PDB entry 3AZO | X-ray diffraction, 2.00 A resolution | chain A

Chain A:
Protein: Aminopeptidase
From: Streptomyces morookaensis
UniProt: Q2HXD9 (Q2HXD9_STRMO); numbering as in UniProt (aligned over 1-662)
Chain sequence (662 residues; row label = number of the first residue in the row):
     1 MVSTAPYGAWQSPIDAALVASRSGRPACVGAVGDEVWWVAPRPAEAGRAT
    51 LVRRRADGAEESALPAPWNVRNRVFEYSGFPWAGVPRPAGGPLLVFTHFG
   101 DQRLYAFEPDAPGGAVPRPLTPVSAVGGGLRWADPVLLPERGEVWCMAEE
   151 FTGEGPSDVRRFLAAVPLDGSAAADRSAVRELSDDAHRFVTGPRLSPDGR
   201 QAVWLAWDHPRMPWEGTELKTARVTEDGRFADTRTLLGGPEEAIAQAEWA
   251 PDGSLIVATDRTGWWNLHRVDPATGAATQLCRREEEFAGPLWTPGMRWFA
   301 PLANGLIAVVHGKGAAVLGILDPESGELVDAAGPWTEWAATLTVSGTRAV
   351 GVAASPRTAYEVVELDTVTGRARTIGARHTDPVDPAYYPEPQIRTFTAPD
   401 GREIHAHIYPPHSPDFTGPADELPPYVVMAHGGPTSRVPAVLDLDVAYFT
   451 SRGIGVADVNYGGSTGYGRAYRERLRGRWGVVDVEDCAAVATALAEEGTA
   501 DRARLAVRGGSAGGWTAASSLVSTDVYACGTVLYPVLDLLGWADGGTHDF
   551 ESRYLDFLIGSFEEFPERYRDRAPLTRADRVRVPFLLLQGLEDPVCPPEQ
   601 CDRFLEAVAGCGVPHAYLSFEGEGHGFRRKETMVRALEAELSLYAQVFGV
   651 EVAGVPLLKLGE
Unresolved in the structure: 1
Modified / non-standard residues: Mse1 (selenomethionine); Mse147, Mse212, Mse296, Mse429, Mse633 (selenomethionine; parent Met)

Summary:
Chain A is Aminopeptidase (Streptomyces morookaensis); the structure, Crystal structure of puromycin
hydrolase, was determined by X-ray diffraction, deposited together with 3AZP and 3AZQ.
